PDB entry 4DCK | X-ray diffraction, 2.20 A resolution | chains A and C of the 3 polymer chains in the assembly

[Chain A]
Name: Sodium channel protein type 5 subunit alpha
From: Homo sapiens
Notes: fragment: C-terminal domain of Nav1.5
UniProt: Q14524 (SCN5A_HUMAN); numbering as in UniProt (aligned over 1773-1940)
Sequence (168 residues; numbered 1773 to 1940; the number before each row is that of its first residue):
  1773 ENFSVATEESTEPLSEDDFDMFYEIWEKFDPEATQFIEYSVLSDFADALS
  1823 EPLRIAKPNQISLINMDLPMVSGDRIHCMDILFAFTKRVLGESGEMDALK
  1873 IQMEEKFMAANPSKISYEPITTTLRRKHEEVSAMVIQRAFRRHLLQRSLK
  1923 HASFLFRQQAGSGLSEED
Disordered / not traced: 1773-1775, 1929-1940
From the paper describing this entry:
  - disease-associated variants - D1839G, S1904L, Q1909R (citing earlier work)

[Chain C]
Name: Fibroblast growth factor 13
From: Homo sapiens
Notes: fragment: fgf13
UniProt: Q92913 (FGF13_HUMAN); residues 10-192 here correspond to UniProt positions 63-245 (UniProt number = residue number + 53)
Sequence (192 residues; row label = number of the first residue in the row):
     1 MALLRKSYSEPQLKGIVTKLYSRQGYHLQLQADGTIDGTKDEDSTYTLFN
    51 LIPVGLRVVAIQGVQTKLYLAMNSEGYLYTSELFTPECKFKESVFENYYV
   101 TYSSMIYRQQQSGRGWYLGLNKEGEIMKGNHVKKNKPAAHFLPKPLKVAM
   151 YKEPSLHDLTEFSRSGSGTPTKSRSVSGVLNGGKSMSHNEST
Disordered / not traced: 1-10, 159-192
Construct notes: expression tag (1-9)
From the paper describing this entry:
  - conformationally variable residues (loop rearrangement): Tyr-98

[Chain A / chain C interface]
Residue-residue contacts - 51 pairs, chain A then chain C:
  Ile-1836(A) with Asn-97(C), hydrogen bond (backbone-side chain)
  Met-1838(A) with Asn-97(C), hydrogen bond (backbone-side chain)
  Asp-1839(A) with Val-94(C); Glu-96(C), hydrogen bond (side chain-backbone); Asn-97(C), hydrogen bond (side chain-backbone)
  Leu-1840(A) with Asn-97(C), hydrogen bond (backbone-side chain)
  Pro-1841(A) with Val-94(C), hydrophobic
  Val-1843(A) with Arg-57(C)
  Ser-1844(A) with Val-148(C)
  Arg-1847(A) with Lys-14(C)
  His-1849(A) with Leu-56(C); Arg-57(C)
  Met-1851(A) with Leu-56(C), hydrophobic
  Asp-1852(A) with Arg-57(C), salt bridge
  Ile-1873(A) with Lys-91(C)
  Glu-1876(A) with Leu-56(C); Arg-57(C); Lys-91(C), salt bridge
  Phe-1879(A) with Leu-56(C), hydrophobic
  Met-1880(A) with Gly-55(C); Leu-56(C), hydrogen bond (side chain-backbone)
  Ile-1887(A) with Gln-12(C)
  Tyr-1889(A) with Lys-14(C); Pro-53(C); Gly-55(C); Leu-56(C), hydrophobic
  Glu-1890(A) with Lys-14(C), salt bridge; Arg-57(C), hydrogen bond (backbone-side chain); Glu-92(C)
  Pro-1891(A) with Lys-14(C); Gly-15(C); Leu-51(C); Pro-53(C); Val-59(C), hydrophobic; Glu-92(C)
  Ile-1892(A) with Arg-57(C); Glu-92(C), hydrogen bond (backbone-side chain); Val-94(C), hydrophobic; Val-100(C), hydrophobic; Pro-143(C)
  Thr-1893(A) with Ile-16(C); Pro-143(C)
  Thr-1895(A) with Asn-97(C), hydrogen bond (side chain-backbone)
  Leu-1896(A) with Asn-97(C)
  Arg-1897(A) with Glu-96(C); Asn-97(C); Tyr-98(C)
  Arg-1898(A) with Tyr-98(C), hydrogen bond; Tyr-99(C); Leu-142(C)
  Glu-1901(A) with Tyr-98(C), hydrogen bond
Other interface residues (no listed pair), chain A (28 interface residues in all): Leu-1835, Glu-1877
Other interface residues (no listed pair), chain C (26 interface residues in all): Val-54, Ser-93, Phe-95, Met-105, Pro-145
From the paper, about this interface:
  - residue pairs: Asp-1839(A)/Asn-97(C), Asp-1852(A)/Arg-57(C), Glu-1890(A)/Lys-14(C) (salt bridge), Arg-1898(A)/Tyr-98(C) (cation-pi contact), Glu-1901(A)/Tyr-98(C) (hydrogen bond)
  - interface residues, chain A: His-1849(A), Asp-1852(A), Phe-1879(A), Thr-1895(A)
  - interface residues, chain C: Leu-56(C), Arg-57(C), Asn-97(C)

[Summary]
The interface between chain A and chain C involves 28 residues on one side and 26 on the other, with 11
hydrogen bonds and 3 salt bridges. Among the polar pairs are Asp-1852(A)/Arg-57(C), Glu-1876(A)/Lys-91(C) and
Glu-1890(A)/Lys-14(C). The paper describes contacts between Asp-1839(A) and Asn-97(C) and Asp-1852(A) and
Arg-57(C); a salt bridge between Glu-1890(A) and Lys-14(C); a cation-pi contact between Arg-1898(A) and
Tyr-98(C). From the paper: interface residues His-1849(A), Asp-1852(A) and Leu-56(C) among others;
conformational variability at Tyr-98(C).
Here chain A is Sodium channel protein type 5 subunit alpha and chain C is Fibroblast growth factor 13, both
from Homo sapiens. Entry 4DCK (Crystal structure of the C-terminus of voltage-gated sodium channel in complex
with FGF13 and CaM) was determined by X-ray diffraction.
